7BEJ - chains L and E of the 3 polymer chains in the assembly; structure by X-ray diffraction, 2.42 A resolution.

Chain L:
Name: COVOX-158 light chain
Source organism: Homo sapiens
Sequence (214 residues; numbered 1 to 214; the number before each row is that of its first residue):
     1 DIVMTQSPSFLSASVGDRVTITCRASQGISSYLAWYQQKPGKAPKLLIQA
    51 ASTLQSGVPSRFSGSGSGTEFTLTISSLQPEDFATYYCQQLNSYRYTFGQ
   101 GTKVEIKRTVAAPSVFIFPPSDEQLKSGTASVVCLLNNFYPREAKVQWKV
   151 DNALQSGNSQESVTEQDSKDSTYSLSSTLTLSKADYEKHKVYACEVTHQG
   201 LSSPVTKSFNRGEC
Not modelled in the structure: 214
Disulfide bonds: Cys23-Cys88, Cys134-Cys194

Chain E:
Name: Spike glycoprotein
Source organism: Severe acute respiratory syndrome coronavirus 2
UniProtKB: P0DTC2 (SPIKE_SARS2); residues 333-528 here = UniProt positions 333-528
Sequence (205 residues; numbered 324 to 528; the number before each row is that of its first residue):
   324 ETGHHHHHHTNLCPFGEVFNATRFASVYAWNRKRISNCVADYSVLYNSAS
   374 FSTFKCYGVSPTKLNDLCFTNVYADSFVIRGDEVRQIAPGQTGKIADYNY
   424 KLPDDFTGCVIAWNSNNLDSKVGGNYNYLYRLFRKSNLKPFERDISTEIY
   474 QAGSTPCNGVEGFNCYFPLQSYGFQPTNGVGYQPYRVVVLSFELLHAPAT
   524 VCGKK
Not modelled in the structure: 324-332, 528
Disulfide bonds: Cys336-Cys361, Cys379-Cys432, Cys391-Cys525, Cys480-Cys488
Covalently attached groups: N-acetylglucosamine (NAG) linked to Asn343
Construct notes: expression tag (324-332); engineered mutation Lys527 (Pro in P0DTC2)
UniProt features mapped onto this chain:
  - region: Arg403 to Asp405 (Integrin-binding motif), Asn448 to Phe456 (Immunodominant HLA epitope recognized by the CD8+)
  - glycosylation: Asn343 (N-linked (GlcNAc...) (complex) asparagine)
  - natural variant: Gly339 (G339D: In strain: Omicron/BA.1, Omicron/BA.2 and 4 more; G339H: In strain: Omicron/BA.2.75, Omicron/XBB.1.5 and 1 more), Arg346 (R346K: In strain: Mu/B.1.621; R346T: In strain: Omicron/BQ.1.1, Omicron/XBB.1.5 and 1 more), Leu368 (L368I: In strain: Omicron/XBB.1.5, Omicron/EG.5.1), Ser371 (S371F: In strain: Omicron/BA.2, Omicron/BA.2.12.1 and 6 more; S371L: In strain: Omicron/BA.1), Ser373 (S373P: In strain: Omicron/BA.1, Omicron/BA.2 and 7 more), Ser375 (S375F: In strain: Omicron/BA.1, Omicron/BA.2 and 7 more), Thr376 (T376A: In strain: Omicron/BA.2, Omicron/BA.2.12.1 and 5 more), Asp405 (D405N: In strain: Omicron/BA.2, Omicron/BA.2.12.1 and 6 more), Arg408 (R408S: In strain: Omicron/BA.2, Omicron/BA.2.12.1 and 6 more), Lys417 (K417N: In strain: Beta/B.1.351, Omicron/BA.1 and 8 more; K417T: In strain: Gamma/P.1), Asn440 (N440K: In strain: Omicron/BA.1, Omicron/BA.2 and 7 more), Lys444 (K444T: In strain: Omicron/BQ.1.1), 16 further natural variant entries in UniProt
  - mutagenesis: Asn343 (N343Q: Reduced viral infectivity), Leu452 (L452R: Increased resistance to neutralizing antibodies. Decreases HLA binding to NF9 epitope. Increased binding affinity to human ACE2), Tyr453 (Y453F: Decreased HLA binding to NF9 epitope. Increased binding affinity to human ACE2), Ala475 (A475V: Increased resistance to neutralizing antibodies), Val483 (V483A: Increased resistance to neutralizing antibodies), Glu484 (E484D: Increased replication in human TMEM106B overexpressing cells), Phe490 (F490L: Increased resistance to neutralizing antibodies and human covalescent sera neutralization), Gln493 (Q493N: Reduced host ACE2-binding affinity in vitro; Q493Y: Reduced host ACE2-binding affinity in vitro), Asn501 (N501T: Reduced host ACE2-binding affinity in vitro; N501Y: Increased binding affinity to human ACE2), His519 (H519P: Increased resistance to human covalescent sera neutralization)

Chain L / chain E interface:
Pairs across the interface - 24 pairs, chain L then chain E:
  Ile2(L) with Tyr505(E), hydrophobic
  Gln27(L) with Gly502(E); Val503(E)
  Gly28(L) with Thr500(E); Asn501(E); Gly502(E), hydrogen bond (backbone-backbone); Tyr505(E)
  Ile29(L) with Tyr505(E), hydrophobic
  Ser30(L) with Gln498(E), hydrogen bond; Asn501(E)
  Tyr32(L) with Arg403(E); Tyr495(E), hydrogen bond (side chain-backbone); Gly496(E); Tyr505(E), hydrophobic
  Ser67(L) with Gln498(E), hydrogen bond
  Gln90(L) with Tyr505(E), hydrogen bond
  Leu91(L) with Tyr505(E), hydrogen bond (backbone-side chain)
  Asn92(L) with Arg403(E); Tyr453(E); Tyr505(E), hydrogen bond (backbone-side chain)
  Tyr94(L) with Asp405(E), hydrogen bond (side chain-backbone); Glu406(E); Arg408(E); Gln409(E), hydrogen bond
Also at the interface, not in a pair above, chain L (12 interface residues in all): Ser93
Also at the interface, not in a pair above, chain E (16 interface residues in all): Lys417, Ser494
From the paper, about this interface:
  - epitope / paratope residues, chain E: Asn501(E)

In short:
The interface between chain L and chain E involves 12 residues on one side and 16 on the other, with 9
hydrogen bonds. Polar pairs include Ser30(L)-Gln498(E), Tyr32(L)-Tyr495(E) and Ser67(L)-Gln498(E).
N-acetylglucosamine is covalently linked to Asn343(E). Curated annotation (UniProt) lists 10 mutagenesis sites
on chain E. The paper reports the epitope/paratope residue Asn501(E).
Here chain L is COVOX-158 light chain (Homo sapiens) and chain E is Spike glycoprotein (Severe acute
respiratory syndrome coronavirus 2). Entry 7BEJ (Crystal structure of the receptor binding domain of
SARS-CoV-2 Spike glycoprotein in complex with COVOX-158 Fab ...) was determined by X-ray diffraction together
with 7BEH, 7BEK, 7ND3, 7ND4, 7ND6 and 7ND7 from the same study.
